PDB entry 8JTD | electron microscopy, 4.90 A resolution (low resolution: residue-level contacts below are approximate; hydrogen-bond / salt-bridge calls are withheld) | chains E and F of the 8 polymer chains in the assembly

# Chain E (and F)
Name: gp41 protein of HIV Envelope trimer
From: Human immunodeficiency virus 1
Notes: chain F of this document is another copy of the same molecule, construct and numbering; everything in this record applies to it too
Sequence (153 residues; each row starts with the number of its first residue):
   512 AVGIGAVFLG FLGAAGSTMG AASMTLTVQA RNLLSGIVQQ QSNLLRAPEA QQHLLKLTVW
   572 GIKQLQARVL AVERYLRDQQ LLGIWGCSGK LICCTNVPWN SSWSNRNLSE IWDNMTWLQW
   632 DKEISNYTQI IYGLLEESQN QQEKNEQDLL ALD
Not modelled in the structure: 512-519, 547-567 (chain F: 512-519, 546-567)
Cystine bridges: Cys598-Cys604
Covalent attachments: N-acetylglucosamine (NAG) linked to Asn611, Asn618, Asn637

# Interface between chain E and chain F
Residue-residue contacts (10; chain E residue first):
  Leu537(E) - Lys655(F)
  Thr538(E) - Gln652(F)
  Leu545(E) - Arg588(F)
  Leu545(E) - Gln591(F)
  Ser546(E) - Arg588(F)
  Ser546(E) - Gln591(F)
  Arg579(E) - Glu584(F)
  Tyr586(E) - Gln591(F)
  Ile603(E) - Lys655(F)
  Ile603(E) - Asp659(F)
Other interface residues (no listed pair), chain E (12 interface residues in all): Ser534, Arg542, Leu576, Lys601, Leu602
Other interface residues (no listed pair), chain F (12 interface residues in all): Leu576, Gln577, Leu587, Ile595, Glu647, Gln658

# In short
The chain E/chain F interface involves 12 residues from each chain. Covalently linked N-acetylglucosamine: at
Asn611(E), Asn618(E) and Asn637(E).
Chain E and chain F are both gp41 protein of HIV Envelope trimer (Human immunodeficiency virus 1); the
structure, BJOX2000.664 trimer in complex with Fab fragment of broadly neutralizing HIV antibody PGT145, was
determined by electron microscopy, deposited together with 8JTM.
